PDB entry 4FCC | X-ray diffraction, 2.00 A resolution | chains D and F of the 6 polymer chains in the assembly

Chain D (and F):
Name: Glutamate dehydrogenase
Source organism: Escherichia coli O157:H7
Notes: chain F of this document is another copy of the same molecule, construct and numbering; everything in this record applies to it too
Reference sequence: Q8XDW9 (Q8XDW9_ECO57); numbering as in UniProt (aligned over 1-447)
Amino-acid sequence (450 residues; numbered -2 to 447; the number before each row is that of its first residue; numbers below 1 keep their minus sign (Pro-2 is residue -2)):
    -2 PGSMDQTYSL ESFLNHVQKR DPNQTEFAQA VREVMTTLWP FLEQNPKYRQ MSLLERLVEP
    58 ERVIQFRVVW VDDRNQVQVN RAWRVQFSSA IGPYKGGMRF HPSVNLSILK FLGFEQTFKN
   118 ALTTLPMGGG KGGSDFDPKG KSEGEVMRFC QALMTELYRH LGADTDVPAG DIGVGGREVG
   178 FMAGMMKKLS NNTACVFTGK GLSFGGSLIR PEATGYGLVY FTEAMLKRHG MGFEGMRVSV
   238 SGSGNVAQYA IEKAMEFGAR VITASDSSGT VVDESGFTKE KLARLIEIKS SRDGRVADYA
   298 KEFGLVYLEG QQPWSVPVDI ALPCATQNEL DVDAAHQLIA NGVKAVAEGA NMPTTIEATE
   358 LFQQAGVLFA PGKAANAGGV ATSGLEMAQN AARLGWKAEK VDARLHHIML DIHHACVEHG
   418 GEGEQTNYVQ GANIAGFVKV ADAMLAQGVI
Disordered / not traced: -2 to 5
Sequence notes: expression tag (-2 to 0)

Interface between chain D and chain F:
Contacting residue pairs (55):
  Arg17(D) - Val76(F)  hydrogen bond (side chain-backbone)
  Arg17(D) - Asn77(F)
  Arg17(D) - Arg78(F)
  Arg17(D) - Asp132(F)  salt bridge
  Asp18(D) - Arg78(F)  salt bridge
  Asn20(D) - Asn20(F)  hydrogen bond
  Met48(D) - Val74(F)
  Ser49(D) - Val74(F)
  Ser49(D) - Val76(F)
  Glu52(D) - Val76(F)
  Arg53(D) - Arg64(F)  hydrogen bond (backbone-side chain)
  Arg53(D) - Val66(F)
  Arg53(D) - Val76(F)
  Glu56(D) - Gln62(F)
  Glu56(D) - Arg64(F)
  Glu56(D) - Arg78(F)  salt bridge
  Pro57(D) - Gln62(F)
  Pro57(D) - Arg64(F)
  Glu58(D) - Phe63(F)
  Glu58(D) - Arg64(F)  salt bridge
  Arg59(D) - Gln62(F)
  Arg59(D) - Glu153(F)  salt bridge
  Arg59(D) - Arg156(F)
  Val60(D) - Val60(F)
  Val60(D) - Ile61(F)
  Val60(D) - Gln62(F)  hydrogen bond (backbone-backbone)
  Ile61(D) - Val60(F)
  Gln62(D) - Glu56(F)
  Gln62(D) - Pro57(F)
  Gln62(D) - Arg59(F)
  Gln62(D) - Val60(F)  hydrogen bond (backbone-backbone)
  Phe63(D) - Glu58(F)
  Arg64(D) - Arg53(F)  hydrogen bond (side chain-backbone)
  Arg64(D) - Glu56(F)
  Arg64(D) - Pro57(F)
  Arg64(D) - Glu58(F)  salt bridge
  Arg64(D) - Ile447(F)  hydrogen bond (side chain-backbone)
  Val66(D) - Val446(F)  hydrophobic
  Val66(D) - Ile447(F)
  Val74(D) - Ser49(F)  hydrogen bond (backbone-side chain)
  Val76(D) - Arg17(F)  hydrogen bond (backbone-side chain)
  Val76(D) - Glu52(F)
  Val76(D) - Arg53(F)
  Asn77(D) - Arg17(F)
  Arg78(D) - Arg17(F)
  Arg78(D) - Asp18(F)  salt bridge
  Arg78(D) - Glu56(F)  salt bridge
  Arg78(D) - Lys107(F)
  Lys107(D) - Arg78(F)
  Asp132(D) - Arg17(F)  salt bridge
  Glu153(D) - Arg59(F)  salt bridge
  Arg156(D) - Arg59(F)
  Val446(D) - Val66(F)  hydrophobic
  Ile447(D) - Arg64(F)  hydrogen bond (backbone-side chain)
  Ile447(D) - Val66(F)
Other interface residues (no listed pair), chain D (32 interface residues in all): Trp67, Val68, Leu103, His157, Met441
Other interface residues (no listed pair), chain F (31 interface residues in all): Met48, Trp67, Val68, Leu103, His157

Summary:
The interface between chain D and chain F involves 32 residues on one side and 31 on the other; the contacts
include 10 hydrogen bonds and 10 salt bridges. Polar contacts include Arg17(D)-Asp132(F), Asp18(D)-Arg78(F)
and Glu56(D)-Arg78(F).
Chain D and chain F are both Glutamate dehydrogenase (Escherichia coli O157:H7); the structure, Glutamate
dehydrogenase from E. coli, was determined by X-ray diffraction (same publication as 4FHL, 4FHM and 4FHN).
